Entry 4NKA (X-ray diffraction, 2.19 A resolution); this record covers chains A and B.

[Chain A (and B)]
Protein: Fibroblast growth factor receptor 1
Organism: Homo sapiens
Notes: EC 2.7.10.1; fragment: kinase domain; chain B of this document is another copy of the same molecule, construct and numbering; everything in this record applies to it too
Reference sequence: P11362 (FGFR1_HUMAN); residues 458-765 here = UniProt positions 458-765
Sequence (309 residues; row label = number of the first residue in the row):
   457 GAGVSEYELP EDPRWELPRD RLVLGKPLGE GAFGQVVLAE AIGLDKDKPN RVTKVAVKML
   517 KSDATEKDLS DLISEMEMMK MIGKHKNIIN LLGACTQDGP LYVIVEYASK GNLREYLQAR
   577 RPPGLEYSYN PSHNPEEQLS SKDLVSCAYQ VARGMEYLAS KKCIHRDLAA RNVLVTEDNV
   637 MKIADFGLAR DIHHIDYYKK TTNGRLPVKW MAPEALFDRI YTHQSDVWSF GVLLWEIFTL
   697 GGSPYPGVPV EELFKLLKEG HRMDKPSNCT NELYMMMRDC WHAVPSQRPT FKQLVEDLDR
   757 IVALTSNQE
Unresolved in the structure: 457-463, 487-490, 580-591, 644-650 (chain B: 457, 503-504, 580-592, 643-648)
Differences from the reference sequence: expression tag (457); engineered mutation Ala-488 (Cys in P11362), Ser-584 (Cys in P11362)
UniProt features mapped onto this chain:
  - active site: Asp-623 (Proton acceptor)
  - binding site (ATP): Leu-484 to Gly-487, Phe-489, Gly-490, Lys-514, Glu-562 to Ala-564, Asn-568, Arg-627, Asp-641
  - modified residue (Phosphotyrosine): Tyr-463, Tyr-583, Tyr-585, Tyr-653, Tyr-654, Tyr-730
  - natural variant: Arg-470 (R470L: In HH2), Pro-483 (P483T: In HH2), Gly-490 (G490R: In HRTFDS), Ala-520 (A520T: In HH2), Ile-538 (I538V: In HH2), Asn-546 (N546K: In ECCL), Val-607 (V607M: In HH2), Lys-618 (K618N: In HH2), His-621 (H621R: In HH2), Arg-622 (R622G: In HH2; R622Q: In HH2), Asp-623 (D623Y: In HRTFDS), Arg-627 (R627T: In HRTFDS), 16 further natural variant entries in UniProt
  - mutagenesis: Lys-514 (K514A: Loss of kinase activity), Arg-577 (R577E: Strongly reduced autophosphorylation in response to FGF signaling. No effect on in vitro kinase activity), Arg-609 (R609V: Abolishes interaction with PLCG1), Asp-623 (D623A: Loss of kinase activity), Tyr-653 (Y653F: No effect on kinase activity. Loss of autophosphorylation and kinase activity; when associated with F-654), Tyr-654 (Y654F: Reduced kinase activity. Loss of autophosphorylation and kinase activity; when associated with F-653), Asp-755 (D755V: Abolishes interaction with PLCG1)
Ligand contacts: 2K7 (N~4~-{3-[2-(3,4-dimethoxyphenyl)ethyl]-1H-pyrazol-5-yl}-N~2~-[(3-methyl-1,2-oxazol-5-yl)methyl]pyrimidine-2,4-diamine): Leu-484, Gly-485, Val-492, Ala-512, Lys-514, Leu-528, Glu-531, Ile-545, Val-561, Glu-562, Tyr-563, Ala-564, Gly-567, Arg-627, Asn-628, Leu-630, Ala-640, Asp-641

[Chain A / chain B interface]
Pairs across the interface (16; chain A residue first):
  Pro-702(A) with Val-704(B); Leu-712(B); His-717(B)
  Gly-703(A) with Val-704(B); Pro-705(B); Glu-708(B)
  Val-704(A) with Pro-702(B); Gly-703(B); Val-704(B), hydrophobic
  Pro-705(A) with Gly-703(B); Pro-705(B)
  Glu-708(A) with Gly-703(B)
  Leu-712(A) with Pro-702(B)
  His-717(A) with Pro-702(B)
  Lys-721(A) with Ser-723(B)
  Ser-723(A) with Lys-721(B)
Other interface residues (no listed pair), chain A (12 interface residues in all): Trp-691, Asp-720, Pro-722
Other interface residues (no listed pair), chain B (12 interface residues in all): Trp-691, Asp-720, Pro-722

[Overview]
Chain A and chain B each contribute 12 residues to their interface. Chain A binds compound 2K7. From UniProt:
active-site residue Asp-623(A), 13 ATP-binding residues and 7 mutagenesis sites on chain A.
Both chains are Fibroblast growth factor receptor 1 (Homo sapiens). Entry 4NKA (Crystal structure of human
fibroblast growth factor receptor 1 kinase domain in complex with pyrazolaminopyrimidine 2) was determined by
X-ray diffraction together with 4NK9 and 4NKS from the same study.
